Entry 4R4E (X-ray diffraction, 2.57 A resolution); this record covers chains B and D of the 4 polymer chains in the assembly.

== Chain B ==
Molecule: HTH-type transcriptional regulator GlnR
From: Bacillus subtilis subsp. subtilis
UniProtKB: P37582 (GLNR_BACSU); residues 1-84 here = UniProt positions 1-84
Sequence (84 residues; row label = number of the first residue in the row):
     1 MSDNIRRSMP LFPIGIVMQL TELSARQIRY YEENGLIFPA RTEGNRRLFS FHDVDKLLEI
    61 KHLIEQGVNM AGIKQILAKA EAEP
Differences from the reference sequence: conflict Thr-42 (Ser in P37582)
From the paper describing this entry:
  - binding site for the 9-nt DNA strand (chain D): Arg-26, Arg-29, Tyr-30, Arg-46

== Chain D ==
Molecule: 9-nt DNA strand
Sequence (9 nucleotides; row label = number of the first residue in the row):
     9 ATTCTGACA

== How chain B and chain D interact ==
Contacting residue pairs (17):
  Pro-13(B) / DT11(D)  phosphate contact
  Ile-14(B) / DT11(D)  phosphate contact
  Ile-14(B) / DC12(D)  phosphate contact
  Gly-15(B) / DT11(D)  hydrogen bond to the phosphate
  Arg-26(B) / DA15(D)  base contact
  Arg-26(B) / DC16(D)  base contact
  Arg-29(B) / DT11(D)  sugar contact
  Arg-29(B) / DC12(D)  salt bridge to the phosphate
  Arg-29(B) / DT13(D)  base contact
  Arg-41(B) / DT13(D)  salt bridge to the phosphate
  Asn-45(B) / DC12(D)  hydrogen bond to the phosphate
  Asn-45(B) / DT13(D)  hydrogen bond to the phosphate
  Arg-46(B) / DT10(D)  base contact
  Arg-46(B) / DT11(D)  hydrogen bond to the base
  Arg-46(B) / DC12(D)  sugar contact
  Arg-47(B) / DC12(D)  salt bridge to the phosphate
  Arg-47(B) / DT13(D)  salt bridge to the phosphate
Interface residues without a listed pair, chain B (10 interface residues in all): Ile-16

== Overview ==
10 residues of chain B face 6 of chain D across their interface, with 4 hydrogen bonds and 4 salt bridges.
Among the polar pairs are Arg-46(B)/DT11(D), Gly-15(B)/DT11(D) and Asn-45(B)/DC12(D). The paper reports a
binding site for the 9-nt DNA strand (chain D) at Arg-26(B), Arg-29(B) and Tyr-30(B) among others.
Here chain B is HTH-type transcriptional regulator GlnR (Bacillus subtilis subsp. subtilis) and chain D is a
9-nt DNA strand. Entry 4R4E (Structure of GlnR-DNA complex) was determined by X-ray diffraction together with
4RX6, 4R22, 4R24, 4R25 and 4S0R from the same study.
